Entry 6PDQ (X-ray diffraction, 1.83 A resolution); this record covers chains D and E of the 6 polymer chains in the assembly.

== Chain D ==
Molecule: Ancestral Effector Caspase-3/6/7
From: Homo sapiens
Chain sequence (142 residues; row label = number of the first residue in the row):
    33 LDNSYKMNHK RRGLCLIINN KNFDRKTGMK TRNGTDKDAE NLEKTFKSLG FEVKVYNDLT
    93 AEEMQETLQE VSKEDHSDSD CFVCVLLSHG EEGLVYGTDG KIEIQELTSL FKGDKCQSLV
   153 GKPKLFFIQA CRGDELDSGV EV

== Chain E ==
Molecule: Ancestral Effector Caspase-3/6/7
From: Homo sapiens
Chain sequence (93 residues; each row starts with the number of its first residue):
   198 HKIPAEADFL IAYSTAPGYY SYRNTSNGSW FIQSLCEVLN KYGSELEIME ILTRVNHKVS
   258 LRSESSSNDP AFNGKKQMPC FASMLTKKLY FSP
Not modelled in the structure: 262-269

== Interface between chain D and chain E ==
Pairs across the interface (102; chain D residue first):
  Leu-33(D) / Lys-284(E)
  Asp-34(D) / Lys-284(E)
  Asn-35(D) / Lys-284(E)
  Asn-35(D) / Lys-285(E)  hydrogen bond (backbone-backbone)
  Ser-36(D) / Lys-284(E)
  Ser-36(D) / Lys-285(E)
  Tyr-37(D) / Asp-205(E)  hydrogen bond
  Tyr-37(D) / Leu-282(E)
  Tyr-37(D) / Thr-283(E)  hydrogen bond (side chain-backbone)
  Tyr-37(D) / Lys-284(E)
  Tyr-37(D) / Lys-285(E)  hydrogen bond (backbone-backbone)
  Tyr-37(D) / Leu-286(E)  hydrophobic
  Met-39(D) / Leu-286(E)  hydrophobic
  Met-39(D) / Tyr-287(E)
  Met-39(D) / Phe-288(E)  hydrophobic
  Arg-44(D) / Phe-288(E)
  Arg-44(D) / Ser-289(E)  hydrogen bond (side chain-backbone)
  Arg-64(D) / Arg-220(E)
  Asn-65(D) / Arg-220(E)  hydrogen bond (backbone-side chain)
  Asn-65(D) / Thr-222(E)
  Gly-66(D) / Asn-221(E)
  Gly-66(D) / Thr-222(E)  hydrogen bond (backbone-backbone)
  Gly-66(D) / Gly-225(E)
  Lys-69(D) / Ser-223(E)
  Lys-69(D) / Asn-224(E)
  Lys-69(D) / Gln-230(E)
  Asp-70(D) / Gly-225(E)
  Asp-70(D) / Ser-226(E)  hydrogen bond
  Asp-70(D) / Ile-229(E)
  Asp-70(D) / Gln-230(E)
  Asn-73(D) / Gln-230(E)  hydrogen bond
  Asn-73(D) / Cys-233(E)
  Leu-74(D) / Ile-229(E)  hydrophobic
  Leu-74(D) / Cys-233(E)
  Thr-77(D) / Cys-233(E)  hydrogen bond
  Thr-77(D) / Leu-236(E)
  Thr-77(D) / Asn-237(E)  hydrogen bond
  Phe-78(D) / Leu-236(E)  hydrophobic
  Leu-81(D) / Phe-288(E)  hydrophobic
  Phe-83(D) / Phe-288(E)  hydrophobic
  Leu-119(D) / Ile-229(E)  hydrophobic
  Glu-124(D) / Pro-214(E)
  Glu-124(D) / Gly-215(E)  hydrogen bond (side chain-backbone)
  Thr-140(D) / Phe-206(E)
  Thr-140(D) / Ile-208(E)
  Phe-143(D) / Phe-206(E)
  Lys-144(D) / Ala-202(E)
  Lys-144(D) / Glu-203(E)  salt bridge
  Lys-144(D) / Phe-206(E)
  Gly-145(D) / Ala-202(E)  hydrogen bond (backbone-backbone)
  Asp-146(D) / Ala-202(E)
  Val-152(D) / Ile-200(E)  hydrophobic
  Gly-153(D) / Asp-205(E)
  Lys-154(D) / Asp-205(E)
  Pro-155(D) / Asp-205(E)
  Pro-155(D) / Leu-286(E)  hydrophobic
  Lys-156(D) / Ala-204(E)
  Lys-156(D) / Asp-205(E)  hydrogen bond (backbone-backbone)
  Lys-156(D) / Phe-206(E)
  Lys-156(D) / Leu-207(E)  hydrogen bond (backbone-backbone)
  Leu-157(D) / Leu-207(E)
  Leu-157(D) / Leu-286(E)  hydrophobic
  Leu-157(D) / Phe-288(E)  hydrophobic
  Phe-158(D) / Leu-207(E)  hydrogen bond (backbone-backbone)
  Phe-158(D) / Ile-208(E)
  Phe-158(D) / Ala-209(E)  hydrogen bond (backbone-backbone)
  Phe-159(D) / Ala-209(E)
  Phe-159(D) / Leu-232(E)  hydrophobic
  Ile-160(D) / Ile-208(E)  hydrophobic
  Ile-160(D) / Ala-209(E)  hydrogen bond (backbone-backbone)
  Ile-160(D) / Tyr-210(E)
  Ile-160(D) / Ser-211(E)  hydrogen bond (backbone-backbone)
  Gln-161(D) / Ser-211(E)
  Gln-161(D) / Ser-218(E)  hydrogen bond
  Gln-161(D) / Ser-226(E)  hydrogen bond
  Gln-161(D) / Phe-228(E)
  Ala-162(D) / Ser-211(E)  hydrogen bond (backbone-side chain)
  Ala-162(D) / Thr-212(E)
  Ala-162(D) / Ser-218(E)
  Cys-163(D) / Tyr-216(E)
  Cys-163(D) / Tyr-217(E)  hydrophobic
  Cys-163(D) / Ser-218(E)  hydrogen bond (side chain-backbone)
  Arg-164(D) / Tyr-210(E)
  Arg-164(D) / Thr-212(E)  hydrogen bond (side chain-backbone)
  Arg-164(D) / Ala-213(E)
  Arg-164(D) / Pro-214(E)
  Arg-164(D) / Gly-215(E)  hydrogen bond (backbone-backbone)
  Arg-164(D) / Tyr-216(E)  hydrogen bond (backbone-backbone)
  Gly-165(D) / Gly-215(E)
  Gly-165(D) / Tyr-216(E)
  Gly-165(D) / Tyr-217(E)
  Asp-166(D) / Gly-215(E)  hydrogen bond (backbone-backbone)
  Asp-166(D) / Tyr-217(E)
  Glu-167(D) / Gly-215(E)  hydrogen bond (backbone-backbone)
  Glu-167(D) / Tyr-216(E)
  Glu-167(D) / Tyr-217(E)  hydrogen bond (backbone-backbone)
  Leu-168(D) / Tyr-216(E)
  Leu-168(D) / Tyr-219(E)
  Asp-169(D) / Tyr-216(E)
  Asp-169(D) / Lys-272(E)
  Asp-169(D) / Lys-273(E)  hydrogen bond (backbone-backbone)
  Gly-171(D) / Lys-273(E)
Other interface residues (no listed pair), chain D (52 interface residues in all): Thr-63, Thr-67, Cys-113, Val-117, His-121, Ile-136, Gln-137, Ser-170
Other interface residues (no listed pair), chain E (49 interface residues in all): Gly-240, Ser-241, Leu-249, Gly-271, Cys-277, Pro-290

== In short ==
The interface between chain D and chain E involves 52 residues on one side and 49 on the other; the contacts
include 30 hydrogen bonds and 1 salt bridge. Among the polar pairs are Lys-144(D)/Glu-203(E),
Tyr-37(D)/Asp-205(E) and Tyr-37(D)/Thr-283(E).
Here chain D is Ancestral Effector Caspase-3/6/7 and chain E is Ancestral Effector Caspase-3/6/7, both from
Homo sapiens. Entry 6PDQ (Ancestral Effector Caspase 3/6/7) was determined by X-ray diffraction, deposited
together with 6PPM.
